PDB entry 1GBF | X-ray diffraction, 2.15 A resolution | chains A and P

== Chain A ==
Molecule: Alpha-lytic protease
Source organism: Lysobacter enzymogenes
Notes: EC 3.4.21.12
Reference sequence: P00778 (PRLA_LYSEN); the construct lacks a stretch of the UniProt sequence and is renumbered around it, so the offset changes along the chain: 16-19 = UniProt 202-205; 31-36 = UniProt 206-211; 38-44 = UniProt 212-218; 45-48 = UniProt 220-223; 13 more segments
Amino-acid sequence (198 residues; row label = number of the first residue in the row; note: 60 numbers in that range are skipped by the numbering (no residue carries them; nothing is unmodelled there); a row labelled like 15A-15B holds insertion residues (15A, then the next letters in order)):
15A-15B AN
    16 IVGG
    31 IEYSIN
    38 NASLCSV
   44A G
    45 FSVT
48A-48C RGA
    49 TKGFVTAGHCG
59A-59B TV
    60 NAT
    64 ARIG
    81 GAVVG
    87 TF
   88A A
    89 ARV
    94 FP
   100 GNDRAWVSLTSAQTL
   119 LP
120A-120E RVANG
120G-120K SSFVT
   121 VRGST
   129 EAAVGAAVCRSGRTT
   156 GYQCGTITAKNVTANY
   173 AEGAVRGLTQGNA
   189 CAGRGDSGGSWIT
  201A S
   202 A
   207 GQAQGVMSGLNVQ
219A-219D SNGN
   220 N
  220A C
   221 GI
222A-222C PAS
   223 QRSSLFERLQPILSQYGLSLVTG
Construct notes: engineered mutation Ala190 (Met337 in P00778), Leu216 (Gly360 in P00778)
UniProt features mapped onto this chain:
  - active site (Charge relay system): His57, Asp102, Ser195
Cystine bridges: Cys42-Cys58, Cys137-Cys159, Cys189-Cys220A

== Chain P ==
Molecule: Methoxysuccinyl-ala-ala-pro-alanine boronic acid inhibitor
Amino-acid sequence (5 residues; each row starts with the number of its first residue; the depositors numbered this strand downwards along its sequence, so these rows (ascending numbers) run in the REVERSE of the deposited 5'-to-3' order):
     1 APAAX
Unresolved in the structure: 5
Modified residues: Ala1 (alanine boronic acid; B2A); MSU (succinic acid monomethyl ester) at position 5

== How chain A and chain P interact ==
Contacting residue pairs (18):
  His57(A) - Ala1(P)
  His57(A) - Pro2(P)
  Asn170(A) - Ala4(P)
  Tyr171(A) - Pro2(P)
  Tyr171(A) - Ala3(P)
  Tyr171(A) - Ala4(P)
  Gly191(A) - Ala1(P)
  Arg192(A) - Ala1(P)
  Gly193(A) - Ala1(P)
  Asp194(A) - Ala1(P)
  Ser195(A) - Ala1(P)  covalent bond
  Ser214(A) - Ala1(P)  hydrogen bond (backbone-backbone)
  Ser214(A) - Pro2(P)
  Gly215(A) - Pro2(P)
  Gly215(A) - Ala3(P)
  Leu216(A) - Ala1(P)
  Leu216(A) - Ala3(P)  hydrogen bond (backbone-backbone)
  Leu216(A) - Ala4(P)
Also at the interface, not in a pair above, chain A (17 interface residues in all): Phe94, Glu174, Met213, Asn217, Val218, Leu227

== In short ==
17 residues of chain A face 4 of chain P across their interface, with 1 covalent bond and 2 hydrogen bonds.
Main-chain hydrogen bonds include Ser214(A)-Ala1(P) and Leu216(A)-Ala3(P). From UniProt: 3 active-site
residues on chain A.
Here chain A is Alpha-lytic protease (Lysobacter enzymogenes) and chain P is
Methoxysuccinyl-ala-ala-pro-alanine boronic acid inhibitor. Entry 1GBF (Alpha-lytic protease with met 190
replaced by ala and gly 216 replaced by leu complex with ...) was determined by X-ray diffraction, deposited
together with 1GBB, 1GBC, 1GBD, 1GBH, 1GBI, 1GBK, 1GBL and 1GBM.
